PDB entry 8SXG | electron microscopy, 4.14 A resolution (low resolution: residue-level contacts below are approximate; hydrogen-bond / salt-bridge calls are withheld) | chains A and C of the 5 polymer chains in the assembly

[Chain A]
Protein: Probable carboxyl-terminal protease
From: Pseudomonas aeruginosa
UniProtKB: Q9HU50 (Q9HU50_PSEAE); numbering as in UniProt (aligned over 38-436)
Chain sequence (403 residues; each row starts with the number of its first residue):
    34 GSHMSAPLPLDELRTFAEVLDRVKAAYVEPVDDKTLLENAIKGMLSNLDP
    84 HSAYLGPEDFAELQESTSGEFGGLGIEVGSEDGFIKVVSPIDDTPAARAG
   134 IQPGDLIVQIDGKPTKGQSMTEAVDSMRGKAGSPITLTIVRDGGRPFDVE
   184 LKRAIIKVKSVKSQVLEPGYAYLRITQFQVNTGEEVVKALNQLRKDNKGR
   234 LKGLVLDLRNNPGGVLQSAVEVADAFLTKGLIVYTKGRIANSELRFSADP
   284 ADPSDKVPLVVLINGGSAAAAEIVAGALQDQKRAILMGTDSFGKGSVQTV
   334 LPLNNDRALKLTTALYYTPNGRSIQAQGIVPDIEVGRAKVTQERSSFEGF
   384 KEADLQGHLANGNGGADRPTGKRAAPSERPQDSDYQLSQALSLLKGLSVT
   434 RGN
Disordered / not traced: 34-37, 377-409
Sequence notes: expression tag (34-37); engineered mutation Ala302 (Ser in Q9HU50)
From the paper describing this entry:
  - mutagenesis - L46A, A50V: unchanged catalytic activity on PA1198
  - mutagenesis - L46K, A50K: abolished catalytic activity on PA1198
  - catalytic residues: Lys327
  - catalytic residues: His84 (proposed by the authors, not directly observed)
  - mutagenesis - S302A, K327A: abolished catalytic activity
  - mutagenesis - H84A, Q331A: decreased catalytic activity
  - mutagenesis - G246M, F325A: decreased catalytic activity on PA1198
  - mutagenesis - S302A (0.76 +/- 0.16 uM): unchanged binding to TPR repeat-containing protein PA4667 (chain C)
  - catalytic residues: Gln331 (citing earlier work)

[Chain C]
Protein: TPR repeat-containing protein PA4667
From: Pseudomonas aeruginosa
UniProtKB: P42810 (Y4667_PSEAE); residues 32-575 here correspond to UniProt positions 47-590 (UniProt number = residue number + 15)
Chain sequence (545 residues; numbered 31 to 575; the number before each row is that of its first residue):
    31 MEDTAVETKAKPEKYGSFSEDSLYSLLVAELAGQRNRFDIALSNYVVQAQ
    81 KTRDPGVSERAFRIAEYLGADQEALDTSLLWARSAPDNLDAQRAAAIQLA
   131 RAGRYEESMVYMEKVLNGQGDTHFDFLALSAAETDPDTRAGLLQSFDHLL
   181 KKYPNNGQLLFGKALLLQQDGRPDEALTLLEDNSASRHEVAPLLLRSRLL
   231 QSMKRSDEALPLLKAGIKEHPDDKRVRLAYARLLVEQNRLDDAKAEFAGL
   281 VQQFPDDDDLRFSLALVCLEAQAWDEARIYLEELVERDSHVDAAHFNLGR
   331 LAEEQKDTARALDEYAQVGPGNDFLPAQLRQTDVLLKAGRVDEAAQRLDK
   381 ARSEQPDYAIQLYLIEAEALSNNDQQEKAWQAIQEGLKQYPEDLNLLYTR
   431 SMLAEKRNDLAQMEKDLRFVIAREPDNAMALNALGYTLADRTTRYGEARE
   481 LILKAHKLNPDDPAILDSMGWINYRQGKLADAERYLRQALQRYPDHEVAA
   531 HLGEVLWAQGRQGDARAIWREYLDKQPDSDVLRRTIKRLTGAETP
Disordered / not traced: 31-43
Sequence notes: initiating methionine (31)
From the paper describing this entry:
  - mutagenesis - L57A, V87A: unchanged catalytic activity
  - mutagenesis - L57K, V87K: abolished catalytic activity

[Interface between chain A and chain C]
Residue-residue contacts (19):
  Leu41(A) - Leu61(C)
  Leu41(A) - Ala62(C)
  Leu41(A) - Arg65(C)
  Leu41(A) - Ile70(C)
  Leu43(A) - Tyr54(C)
  Leu43(A) - Val58(C)
  Leu46(A) - Leu57(C)
  Leu46(A) - Val58(C)
  Leu46(A) - Leu61(C)
  Arg47(A) - Tyr54(C)
  Ala50(A) - Glu50(C)
  Ala50(A) - Leu53(C)
  Glu51(A) - Glu50(C)
  Leu53(A) - Leu53(C)
  Asp54(A) - Glu50(C)
  Asp65(A) - Tyr45(C)
  Asp65(A) - Gly46(C)
  Asp66(A) - Ser47(C)
  Asp66(A) - Phe48(C)
Interface residues without a listed pair, chain A (13 interface residues in all): Pro42, Phe49, Lys67
Interface residues without a listed pair, chain C (14 interface residues in all): Arg67
Interface features reported in the paper:
  - hot spots on chain A (mutagenesis) - L46K, A50K: abolished binding to TPR repeat-containing protein PA4667 (chain C)
  - hot spots on chain C (mutagenesis) - L57K: abolished binding to Probable carboxyl-terminal protease (chain A)

[Summary]
The interface between chain A and chain C involves 13 residues on one side and 14 on the other. The paper
reports catalytic residues Lys327(A), His84(A) and Gln331(A); L46K and A50K of chain A abolish catalytic
activity on PA1198; 14 substitutions were tested in all.
Here chain A is Probable carboxyl-terminal protease and chain C is TPR repeat-containing protein PA4667, both
from Pseudomonas aeruginosa. Entry 8SXG (The C-terminal protease CtpA-LbcA complex of pseudomonas aeruginosa
with the TPR at the low position) was determined by electron microscopy, deposited together with 8SXE, 8SXF
and 8SXH.
